1E2P - chains A and B; structure by X-ray diffraction, 2.50 A resolution.

# Chain A (and B)
Molecule: Thymidine kinase
Source organism: Herpes simplex virus type 1
Notes: EC 2.7.1.21; chain B of this document is another copy of the same molecule, construct and numbering; everything in this record applies to it too
Reference sequence: P03176 (KITH_HSV11); residue numbers follow UniProt; this construct covers 46-376
Amino-acid sequence (331 residues; numbered 46 to 376; the number before each row is that of its first residue):
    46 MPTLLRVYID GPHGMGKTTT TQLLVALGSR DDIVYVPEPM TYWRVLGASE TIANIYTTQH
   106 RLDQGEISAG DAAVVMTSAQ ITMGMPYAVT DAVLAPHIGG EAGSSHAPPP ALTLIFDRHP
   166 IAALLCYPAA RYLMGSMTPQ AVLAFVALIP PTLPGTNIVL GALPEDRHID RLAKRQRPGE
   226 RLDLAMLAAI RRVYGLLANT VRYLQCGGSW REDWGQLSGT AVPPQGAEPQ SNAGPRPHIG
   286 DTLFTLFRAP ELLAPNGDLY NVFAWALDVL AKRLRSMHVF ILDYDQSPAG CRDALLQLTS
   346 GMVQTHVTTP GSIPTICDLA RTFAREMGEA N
Disordered / not traced: 70-74, 150-153, 265-279, 375-376 (chain B: 150-153, 220-225, 265-273, 375-376)
Sequence notes: conflict Ser-321 (Pro in P03176)
Ligand contacts: 6-(dihydroxy-isobutyl)-thymine (CCV; 6-[3-hydroxy-2-(hydroxymethyl)propyl]-5-methyl-2,4(1h,3h)-pyrimidinedione): His-58, Glu-83, Trp-88, Ile-97, Ile-100, Tyr-101, Gln-125, Met-128, Tyr-132, Arg-163, Ala-167, Ala-168, Tyr-172, Arg-222

# Interface between chain A and chain B
Residue-residue contacts (64; chain A residue first):
  Tyr-87(A) with Val-307(B), hydrophobic; Phe-308(B)
  Leu-91(A) with Gln-185(B), hydrogen bond (backbone-side chain); Tyr-305(B); Phe-308(B)
  Gly-92(A) with Gln-185(B), hydrogen bond (backbone-side chain)
  Val-119(A) with Val-119(B), hydrophobic; Val-120(B); Ser-123(B)
  Val-120(A) with Val-119(B), hydrophobic
  Thr-122(A) with Ser-123(B); Ile-126(B)
  Ser-123(A) with Val-119(B); Thr-122(B)
  Ile-126(A) with Thr-122(B); Ile-126(B), hydrophobic; Ala-189(B), hydrophobic
  Met-130(A) with Leu-188(B); Ala-189(B), hydrophobic; Val-307(B), hydrophobic; Ala-311(B), hydrophobic
  Ala-133(A) with Leu-193(B), hydrophobic
  Val-134(A) with Ala-192(B), hydrophobic; Val-307(B); Trp-310(B); Ala-311(B)
  Ala-137(A) with Val-314(B), hydrophobic
  Val-138(A) with Trp-310(B); Val-314(B), hydrophobic
  Gln-185(A) with Tyr-87(B); Leu-91(B), hydrogen bond (side chain-backbone); Gly-92(B)
  Ala-189(A) with Ile-126(B), hydrophobic; Met-130(B), hydrophobic
  Phe-190(A) with Ile-126(B), hydrophobic
  Leu-193(A) with Ala-133(B), hydrophobic; Leu-193(B)
  Tyr-305(A) with Leu-91(B); Glu-371(B)
  Asn-306(A) with Thr-367(B); Glu-371(B), hydrogen bond (backbone-side chain)
  Val-307(A) with Tyr-87(B), hydrophobic; Val-134(B); Glu-371(B), hydrogen bond (backbone-side chain); Met-372(B), hydrophobic
  Phe-308(A) with Tyr-87(B); Leu-91(B); Met-130(B), hydrophobic
  Trp-310(A) with Val-134(B); Val-138(B), hydrophobic; Leu-364(B); Thr-367(B); Phe-368(B)
  Ala-311(A) with Val-134(B)
  Val-314(A) with Ala-137(B), hydrophobic
  Lys-317(A) with Pro-141(B)
  Leu-364(A) with Trp-310(B)
  Thr-367(A) with Asn-306(B); Trp-310(B)
  Phe-368(A) with Trp-310(B)
  Glu-371(A) with Tyr-305(B); Asn-306(B), hydrogen bond (side chain-backbone); Val-307(B), hydrogen bond (side chain-backbone)
  Met-372(A) with Val-307(B), hydrophobic
Interface residues without a listed pair, chain A (37 interface residues in all): Ala-118, Pro-131, Leu-169, Leu-188, Ala-192, Pro-196, Arg-318
Interface residues without a listed pair, chain B (37 interface residues in all): Ala-118, Pro-131, Leu-169, Phe-190, Pro-196, Arg-318

# Summary
The chain A/chain B interface involves 37 residues from each chain, with 7 hydrogen bonds. Polar contacts
include Leu-91(A)/Gln-185(B), Gly-92(A)/Gln-185(B) and Asn-306(A)/Glu-371(B). Bound to chain A:
6-(dihydroxy-isobutyl)-thymine.
Both chains are Thymidine kinase (Herpes simplex virus type 1). Entry 1E2P (Thymidine kinase, DHBT) was
determined by X-ray diffraction together with 1E2M and 1E2N from the same study.
